Entry 9ES5 (electron microscopy, 3.50 A resolution); this record covers chains F and f of the 14 polymer chains in the assembly.

Chain F:
Protein: 60 kDa heat shock protein, mitochondrial
Source organism: Homo sapiens
Notes: EC 3.6.4.9
UniProtKB: P10809 (CH60_HUMAN); residues 3-549 here correspond to UniProt positions 27-573 (UniProt number = residue number + 24)
Sequence (549 residues; numbered 1 to 549; the number before each row is that of its first residue):
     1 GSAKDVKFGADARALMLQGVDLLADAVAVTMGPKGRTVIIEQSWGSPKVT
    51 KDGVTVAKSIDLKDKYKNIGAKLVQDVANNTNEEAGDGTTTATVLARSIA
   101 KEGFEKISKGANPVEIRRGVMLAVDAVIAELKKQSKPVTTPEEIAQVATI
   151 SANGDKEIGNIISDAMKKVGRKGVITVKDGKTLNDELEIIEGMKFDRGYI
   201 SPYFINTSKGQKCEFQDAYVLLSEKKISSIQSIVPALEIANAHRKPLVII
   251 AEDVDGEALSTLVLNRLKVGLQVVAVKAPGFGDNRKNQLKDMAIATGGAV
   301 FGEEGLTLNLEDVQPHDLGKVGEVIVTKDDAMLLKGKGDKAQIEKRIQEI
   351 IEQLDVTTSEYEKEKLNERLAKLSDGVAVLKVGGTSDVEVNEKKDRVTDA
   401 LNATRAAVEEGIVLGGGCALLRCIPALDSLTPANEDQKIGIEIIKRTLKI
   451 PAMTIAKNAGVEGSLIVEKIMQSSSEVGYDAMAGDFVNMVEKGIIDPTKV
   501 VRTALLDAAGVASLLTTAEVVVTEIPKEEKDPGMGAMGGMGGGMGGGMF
Unresolved in the structure: 529-549
Construct notes: expression tag (1-2)
Bound ions: K+: T30, K51, T90 (together with ADP); Mg2+: D87 (together with ADP)
Residues lining bound ligands: ADP (adenosine-5'-diphosphate): T30, M31, G32, P33, K51, D87, G88, T89, T90, T91, I150, G415, G416, G417, I455, Y479, D480, A481, M482, I494, D496
UniProt features mapped onto this chain:
  - binding site (ATP): K51, D87 to T91, G416, D496
  - modified residue: K7 (N6-succinyllysine), S43 (Phosphoserine), S46 (Phosphoserine), K51 (N6-acetyllysine), K58 (N6-acetyllysine), K63 (N6-acetyllysine), Y66 (Phosphotyrosine), K67 (N6-acetyllysine), K101 (N6-acetyllysine), K106 (N6-acetyllysine), K109 (N6-acetyllysine), K132 (N6-acetyllysine), K167 (N6-acetyllysine), K178 (N6-acetyllysine), K181 (N6-acetyllysine), K194 (N6-acetyllysine), K212 (N6-acetyllysine), K225 (N6-acetyllysine), K226 (N6-acetyllysine), K245 (N6-acetyllysine) and 11 more in UniProt
  - cross-link: K527 (Glycyl lysine isopeptide (Lys-Gly) (interchain with G-Cter in SUMO2))

Chain f:
Protein: 10 kDa heat shock protein, mitochondrial
Source organism: Homo sapiens
UniProtKB: P61604 (CH10_HUMAN); residue numbers follow UniProt; this construct covers 1-102
Sequence (102 residues; each row starts with the number of its first residue):
     1 MAGQAFRKFLPLFDRVLVERSAAETVTKGGIMLPEKSQGKVLQATVVAVG
    51 SGSKGKGGEIQPVSVKVGDKVLLPEYGGTKVVLDDKDYFLFRDGDILGKY
   101 VD
Unresolved in the structure: 1-2
UniProt features mapped onto this chain:
  - modified residue: A2 (N-acetylalanine), K8 (N6-acetyllysine), K28 (N6-succinyllysine), K40 (N6-acetyllysine), K54 (N6-malonyllysine), K56 (N6-acetyllysine), K66 (N6-acetyllysine), K70 (N6-acetyllysine), T79 (Phosphothreonine), K80 (N6-acetyllysine), K86 (N6-acetyllysine), K99 (N6-acetyllysine)

Interface between chain F and chain f:
Contacting residue pairs (14; chain F residue first):
  I230(F) - L33(f)  hydrophobic
  I230(F) - S37(f)
  L237(F) - I31(f)
  E238(F) - T27(f)
  E238(F) - K28(f)
  E238(F) - I31(f)
  N241(F) - G29(f)  hydrogen bond (side chain-backbone)
  E257(F) - S37(f)
  T261(F) - P34(f)
  L264(F) - M32(f)  hydrophobic
  N265(F) - I31(f)
  N265(F) - M32(f)  hydrogen bond (side chain-backbone)
  K268(F) - M32(f)
  V269(F) - M32(f)  hydrophobic
Other interface residues (no listed pair), chain F (11 interface residues in all): V234
Other interface residues (no listed pair), chain f (9 interface residues in all): G30

Overview:
Chain F and chain f form an interface of 11 and 9 residues respectively; the contacts include 2 hydrogen
bonds. Among the polar pairs are N241(F)-G29(f) and N265(F)-M32(f). Bound to chain F: ADP. Curated annotation
(UniProt) lists 8 ATP-binding residues on chain F.
Chain F is 60 kDa heat shock protein, mitochondrial and chain f is 10 kDa heat shock protein, mitochondrial,
both from Homo sapiens; the structure, ADP:BeF3-bound human mitochondrial Hsp60-Hsp10 half-football complex,
was determined by electron microscopy (same publication as 9ES0, 9ES1, 9ES4, 9H5S and 9H5T).
